6VL6 - chains A and B of the 24 polymer chains in the assembly; structure by electron microscopy, 4.60 A resolution (low resolution: residue-level contacts below are approximate; hydrogen-bond / salt-bridge calls are withheld).

Chain A:
Name: T33_dn2A
Source organism: synthetic construct
Sequence (125 residues; each row starts with the number of its first residue):
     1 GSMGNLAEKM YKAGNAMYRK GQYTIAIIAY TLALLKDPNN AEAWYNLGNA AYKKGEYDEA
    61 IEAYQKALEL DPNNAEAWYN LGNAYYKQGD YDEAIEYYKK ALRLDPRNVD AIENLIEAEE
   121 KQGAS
Unresolved in the structure: 123-125

Chain B:
Name: T33_dn2B
Source organism: synthetic construct
Sequence (128 residues; numbered 0 to 127; the number before each row is that of its first residue; numbering starts at 0):
     0 MEEAELAYLL GELAYKLGEY RIAIRAYRIA LKRDPNNAEA WYNLGNAYYK QGDYREAIRY
    60 YLRALKLDPE NAEAWYNLGN ALYKQGKYDL AIIAYQAALE EDPNNAEAKQ NLGNAKQKQG
   120 LEHHHHHH
Unresolved in the structure: 0-1, 100-127

How chain A and chain B interact:
Pairs across the interface - 27 pairs, chain A then chain B:
  K99(A) - D88(B)
  L102(A) - I92(B)
  P106(A) - I92(B)
  P106(A) - A96(B)
  R107(A) - P68(B)
  R107(A) - E69(B)
  R107(A) - W74(B)
  R107(A) - A96(B)
  R107(A) - E99(B)
  V109(A) - L61(B)
  V109(A) - L64(B)
  V109(A) - W74(B)
  D110(A) - K65(B)
  I112(A) - L61(B)
  I112(A) - W74(B)
  I112(A) - I92(B)
  E113(A) - L61(B)
  L115(A) - L89(B)
  I116(A) - I57(B)
  I116(A) - L61(B)
  I116(A) - L81(B)
  I116(A) - L89(B)
  E117(A) - R54(B)
  E119(A) - K86(B)
  E119(A) - L89(B)
  E120(A) - R54(B)
  E120(A) - K86(B)
Interface residues without a listed pair, chain B (17 interface residues in all): L77, Q95

Summary:
The interface between chain A and chain B involves 13 residues on one side and 17 on the other.
Chain A is T33_dn2A and chain B is T33_dn2B, both from synthetic construct; the structure, De novo designed
tetrahedral nanoparticle T33_dn2 presenting BG505 SOSIP trimers, was determined by electron microscopy
together with 6VKN and 6VL5 from the same study.
